Entry 3BZJ (X-ray diffraction, 2.30 A resolution); this record covers chain A.

[Chain A]
Molecule: UV endonuclease
Organism: Thermus thermophilus
UniProtKB: Q746K1 (Q746K1_THET2); residue numbers follow UniProt; this construct covers 1-280
Amino-acid sequence (301 residues; row label = number of the first residue in the row; numbers below 1 keep their minus sign (Met-20 is residue -20)):
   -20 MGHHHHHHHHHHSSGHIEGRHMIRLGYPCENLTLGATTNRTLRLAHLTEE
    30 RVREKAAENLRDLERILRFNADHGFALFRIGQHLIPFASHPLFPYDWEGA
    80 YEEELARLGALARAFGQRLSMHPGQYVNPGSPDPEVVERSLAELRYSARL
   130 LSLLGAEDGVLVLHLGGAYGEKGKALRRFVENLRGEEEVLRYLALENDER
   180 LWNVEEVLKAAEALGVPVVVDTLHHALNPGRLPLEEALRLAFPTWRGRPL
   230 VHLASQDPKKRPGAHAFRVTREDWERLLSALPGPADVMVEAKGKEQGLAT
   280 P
Disordered / not traced: -20 to 0, 279-280
Differences from the reference sequence: expression tag (-20 to 0); engineered mutation Leu229 (Lys in Q746K1)
Residues lining bound ligands: Mn2+ (MN): Glu178, Asp200, Leu202, His203, Gly242, His244, Glu269
From the paper describing this entry:
  - Mn2+ coordination: His203, His244
  - mutagenesis - K229L: decreased catalytic activity on CPD
  - mutagenesis - K229L (less than 1%): decreased catalytic activity on abasic site lesion
  - mutagenesis - K229L: decreased catalytic activity on 6-4PP

[Summary]
Bound to chain A: Mn2+. The paper reports that K229L reduces catalytic activity on CPD; Mn2+ coordination by
His203 and His244.
Chain A is UV endonuclease (Thermus thermophilus); the structure, UVDE K229L, was determined by X-ray
diffraction together with 3BZG, 3C0L, 3C0Q and 3C0S from the same study.
